Entry 3M4E (X-ray diffraction, 2.30 A resolution); this record covers chains A and F of the 7 polymer chains in the assembly.

[Chain A (and F)]
Protein: Alpha-hemolysin
Source organism: Staphylococcus aureus
Notes: chain F of this document is another copy of the same molecule, construct and numbering; everything in this record applies to it too
UniProtKB: P09616 (HLA_STAAU); residues 1-293 here correspond to UniProt positions 27-319 (UniProt number = residue number + 26)
Sequence (293 residues; each row starts with the number of its first residue):
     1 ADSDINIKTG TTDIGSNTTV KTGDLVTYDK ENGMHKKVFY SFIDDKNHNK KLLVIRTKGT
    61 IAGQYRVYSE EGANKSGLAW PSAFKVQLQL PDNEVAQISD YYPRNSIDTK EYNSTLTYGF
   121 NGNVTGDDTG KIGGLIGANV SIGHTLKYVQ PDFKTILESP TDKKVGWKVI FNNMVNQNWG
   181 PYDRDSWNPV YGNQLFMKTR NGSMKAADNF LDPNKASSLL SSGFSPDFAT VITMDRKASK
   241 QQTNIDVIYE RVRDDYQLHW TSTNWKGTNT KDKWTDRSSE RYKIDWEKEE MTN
Differences from the reference sequence: engineered mutation Asn113 (Met139 in P09616)

[Chain A / chain F interface]
Pairs across the interface - 6 pairs, chain A then chain F:
  Phe39(A) with Asn6(F)
  Arg56(A) with Asn6(F)
  Lys58(A) with Asp4(F), hydrogen bond (side chain-backbone); Asn6(F), hydrogen bond
  Asn178(A) with Tyr112(F), hydrogen bond; Ser114(F), hydrogen bond (backbone-side chain)
Interface residues without a listed pair, chain F (5 interface residues in all): Ile5

[Overview]
Chain A and chain F form an interface of 4 and 5 residues respectively, with 4 hydrogen bonds. Polar contacts
include Lys58(A)-Asp4(F), Lys58(A)-Asn6(F) and Asn178(A)-Tyr112(F).
Chain A and chain F are both Alpha-hemolysin (Staphylococcus aureus); the structure, Crystal structure of the
M113N mutant of alpha-hemolysin bound to beta-cyclodextrin, was determined by X-ray diffraction (same
publication as 3M2L, 3M3R and 3M4D).
